8SBD - chains L and F of the 32 polymer chains in the assembly; structure by electron microscopy, 3.20 A resolution.

# Chain L (and F)
Name: Insulin A chain
Organism: Homo sapiens
Notes: chain F of this document is another copy of the same molecule, construct and numbering; everything in this record applies to it too
UniProt: P01308 (INS_HUMAN); residues 1-21 here correspond to UniProt positions 90-110 (UniProt number = residue number + 89)
Chain sequence (21 residues; numbered 1 to 21; the number before each row is that of its first residue):
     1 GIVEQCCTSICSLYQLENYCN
Not modelled in the structure: 1, 21
Disulfides: C6-C11

# Interface between chain L and chain F
Residue-residue contacts - 43 pairs, chain L then chain F:
  I2(L) - I2(F)
  V3(L) - I2(F)  hydrogen bond (backbone-backbone)
  V3(L) - V3(F)
  V3(L) - E4(F)  hydrogen bond (backbone-backbone)
  E4(L) - E4(F)
  Q5(L) - E4(F)
  Q5(L) - Q5(F)
  Q5(L) - C6(F)  hydrogen bond (backbone-backbone)
  C6(L) - E4(F)
  C6(L) - C6(F)  hydrogen bond (side chain-backbone)
  C7(L) - C6(F)  hydrogen bond (backbone-backbone)
  C7(L) - C7(F)
  C7(L) - T8(F)  hydrogen bond (backbone-backbone)
  T8(L) - T8(F)
  S9(L) - C7(F)
  S9(L) - T8(F)  hydrogen bond (side chain-backbone)
  S9(L) - S9(F)  hydrogen bond (side chain-backbone)
  S9(L) - I10(F)
  I10(L) - S9(F)
  I10(L) - I10(F)
  I10(L) - C11(F)  hydrogen bond (backbone-backbone)
  C11(L) - E4(F)
  C11(L) - C6(F)
  C11(L) - C11(F)
  S12(L) - E4(F)  hydrogen bond
  S12(L) - C11(F)  hydrogen bond (backbone-backbone)
  S12(L) - S12(F)
  L13(L) - S12(F)
  L13(L) - L13(F)
  L13(L) - Y14(F)  hydrogen bond (backbone-backbone)
  Y14(L) - Y14(F)
  Y14(L) - Q15(F)  hydrogen bond (backbone-backbone)
  Q15(L) - Q15(F)
  L16(L) - Q15(F)  hydrogen bond (backbone-backbone)
  L16(L) - L16(F)
  L16(L) - E17(F)  hydrogen bond (backbone-backbone)
  E17(L) - E17(F)
  N18(L) - E17(F)  hydrogen bond (backbone-backbone)
  N18(L) - N18(F)
  N18(L) - Y19(F)  hydrogen bond (backbone-backbone)
  Y19(L) - Y19(F)
  C20(L) - Y19(F)  hydrogen bond (backbone-backbone)
  C20(L) - C20(F)

# In short
Chain L and chain F each contribute 19 residues to their interface, with 18 hydrogen bonds. Polar pairs
include C6(L)-C6(F), S9(L)-T8(F) and S9(L)-S9(F).
Chain L and chain F are both Insulin A chain (Homo sapiens); the structure, Cryo-EM structure of insulin
amyloid-like fibril that is composed of two antiparallel protofilaments, was determined by electron
microscopy.
